5NY5 - chain B; structure by X-ray diffraction, 2.50 A resolution.

[Chain B]
Name: 3,4-dihydroxybenzoate decarboxylase
Organism: Enterobacter cloacae
Reference sequence: B2DCZ6 (B2DCZ6_ENTCL); residues 1-495 here = UniProt positions 1-495
Chain sequence (495 residues; each row starts with the number of its first residue):
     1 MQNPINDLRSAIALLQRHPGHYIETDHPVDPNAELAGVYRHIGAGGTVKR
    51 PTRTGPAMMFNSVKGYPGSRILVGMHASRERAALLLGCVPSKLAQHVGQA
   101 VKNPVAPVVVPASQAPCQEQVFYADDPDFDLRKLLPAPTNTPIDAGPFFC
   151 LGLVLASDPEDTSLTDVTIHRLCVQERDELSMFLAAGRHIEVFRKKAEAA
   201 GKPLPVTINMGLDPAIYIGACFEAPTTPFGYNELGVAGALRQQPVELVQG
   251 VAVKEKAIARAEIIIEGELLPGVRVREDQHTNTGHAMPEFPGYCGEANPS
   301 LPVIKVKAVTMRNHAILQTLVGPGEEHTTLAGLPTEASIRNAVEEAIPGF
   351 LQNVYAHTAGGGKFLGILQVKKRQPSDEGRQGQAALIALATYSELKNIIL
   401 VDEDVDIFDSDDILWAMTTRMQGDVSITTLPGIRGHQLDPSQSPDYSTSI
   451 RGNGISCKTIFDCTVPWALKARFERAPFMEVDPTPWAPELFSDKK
Unresolved in the structure: 1-3, 492-495
Modified positions: Mse1 (selenomethionine); Mse58, Mse59, Mse75, Mse182, Mse210, Mse287, Mse311, Mse417, Mse421, Mse479 (selenomethionine; parent Met)
From the paper describing this entry:
  - mutagenesis - R188A, E289A, H327A, K363A, H436K, H436T: abolished catalytic activity
  - catalytic residues: E289, H327 (proposed by the authors, not directly observed)

[Summary]
From the paper: catalytic residues E289 and H327; R188A, E289A and H327A, among others, abolish catalytic
activity; 6 substitutions were tested in all.
Chain B is 3,4-dihydroxybenzoate decarboxylase (Enterobacter cloacae); the structure, The apo structure of
3,4-dihydroxybenzoic acid decarboxylases from Enterobacter cloacae, was determined by X-ray diffraction,
deposited together with 5O3M and 5O3N.
